Entry 9MQ7 (electron microscopy, 3.63 A resolution); this record covers chains A and B of the 12 polymer chains in the assembly.

# Chain A
Molecule: Hemagglutinin HA1 chain
Organism: Influenza A virus
Reference sequence: A0AAX6NN08 (A0AAX6NN08_9INFA); the construct lacks a stretch of the UniProt sequence, so the offset changes along the chain: -5 to 53 = UniProt 1-59; 54-80 = UniProt 61-87; 81-92 = UniProt 89-100; 93-121 = UniProt 102-130; 3 more segments
Sequence (342 residues; each row starts with the number of its first residue; a row labelled like 121A-121B holds insertion residues (121A, then the next letters in order); numbers below 1 keep their minus sign (Met-5 is residue -5)):
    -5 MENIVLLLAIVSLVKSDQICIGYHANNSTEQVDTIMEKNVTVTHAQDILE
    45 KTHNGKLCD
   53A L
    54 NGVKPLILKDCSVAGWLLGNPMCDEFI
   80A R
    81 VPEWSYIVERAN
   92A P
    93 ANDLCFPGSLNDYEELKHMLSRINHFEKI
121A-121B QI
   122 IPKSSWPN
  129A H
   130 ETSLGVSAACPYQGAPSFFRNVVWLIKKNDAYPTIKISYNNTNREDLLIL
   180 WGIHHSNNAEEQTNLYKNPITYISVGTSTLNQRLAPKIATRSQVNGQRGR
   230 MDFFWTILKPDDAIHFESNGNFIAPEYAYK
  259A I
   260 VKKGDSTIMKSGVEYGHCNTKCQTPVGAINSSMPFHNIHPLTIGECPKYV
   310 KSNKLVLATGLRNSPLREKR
Unresolved in the structure: -5 to 12, 322-329
Construct notes: conflict Phe98 (Tyr107 in A0AAX6NN08), Ile199 (Thr211 in A0AAX6NN08)
Disulfide bonds: Cys52-Cys277, Cys64-Cys76, Cys97-Cys139, Cys281-Cys305

# Chain B
Molecule: Hemagglutinin HA2 chain
Organism: Influenza A virus
Reference sequence: A0A5Q2MJY3 (A0A5Q2MJY3_9INFA); residues -1 to 173 here correspond to UniProt positions 327-501 (UniProt number = residue number + 328)
Sequence (227 residues; numbered -1 to 225; the number before each row is that of its first residue; numbers below 1 keep their minus sign (Gly-1 is residue -1)):
    -1 GLFGAIAGFIEGGWQGMVDGWYGYHHSNEQGSGYAADKESTQKAIDGVTN
    49 KVNSIIDKMNTQFEAVGREFNNLERRIENLNKKMEDGFLDVWTYNAELLV
    99 LMENERTLDFHDSNVKNLYDKVRLQLRDNAKELGNGCFEFYHKCDNECME
   149 SVRNGTYDYPQYSEEARLKREEISGSGYIPEAPRDGQAYVRKDGEWVLLS
   199 TFLGSGLNDIFEAQKIEWHEGHHHHHH
Unresolved in the structure: -1 to 45, 123-225
Construct notes: expression tag (174-225)

# Chain A / chain B interface
Residue-residue contacts - 25 pairs, chain A then chain B:
  Val26(A) - Asn102(B)
  Asp27(A) - Asn102(B)
  Thr28(A) - Asn102(B)  hydrogen bond
  Thr28(A) - Glu103(B)  hydrogen bond
  Ile29(A) - Leu99(B)  hydrophobic
  Glu106(A) - Glu67(B)  hydrogen bond (side chain-backbone)
  Glu106(A) - Phe68(B)  hydrogen bond (side chain-backbone)
  Glu106(A) - Asn69(B)
  Glu106(A) - Glu72(B)
  Pro293(A) - Ile54(B)  hydrophobic
  Phe294(A) - Ile53(B)  hydrophobic
  Phe294(A) - Met57(B)  hydrophobic
  Lys307(A) - Met57(B)
  Lys307(A) - Asn58(B)
  Lys307(A) - Gln60(B)
  Tyr308(A) - Gln60(B)  hydrogen bond (backbone-side chain)
  Tyr308(A) - Leu87(B)  hydrophobic
  Val309(A) - Thr91(B)
  Lys310(A) - Asp88(B)  salt bridge
  Lys310(A) - Thr91(B)
  Val315(A) - Val98(B)
  Leu316(A) - Val98(B)  hydrophobic
  Ala317(A) - Thr105(B)
  Thr318(A) - Thr105(B)
  Gly319(A) - Leu106(B)
Other interface residues (no listed pair), chain A (21 interface residues in all): Gly16, Ile42, Lys109, Leu314, Leu320
Other interface residues (no listed pair), chain B (22 interface residues in all): Val50, Arg66, His109, Val113

# Overview
The interface between chain A and chain B involves 21 residues on one side and 22 on the other, with 5
hydrogen bonds and 1 salt bridge. Polar pairs include Lys310(A)-Asp88(B), Thr28(A)-Asn102(B) and
Thr28(A)-Glu103(B).
Here chain A is Hemagglutinin HA1 chain and chain B is Hemagglutinin HA2 chain, both from Influenza A virus.
Entry 9MQ7 (Cryo-EM structure of hemagglutinin H5N1 in complex with Fab 326-366.26) was determined by electron
microscopy.
